Entry 8UNH (electron microscopy, 3.21 A resolution); this record covers chains E and A of the 8 polymer chains in the assembly.

Chain E:
Protein: Sliding-clamp-loader large subunit
From: Tequatrovirus T4
Reference sequence: P04526 (LOADL_BPT4); numbering as in UniProt (aligned over 1-319)
Chain sequence (319 residues; each row starts with the number of its first residue):
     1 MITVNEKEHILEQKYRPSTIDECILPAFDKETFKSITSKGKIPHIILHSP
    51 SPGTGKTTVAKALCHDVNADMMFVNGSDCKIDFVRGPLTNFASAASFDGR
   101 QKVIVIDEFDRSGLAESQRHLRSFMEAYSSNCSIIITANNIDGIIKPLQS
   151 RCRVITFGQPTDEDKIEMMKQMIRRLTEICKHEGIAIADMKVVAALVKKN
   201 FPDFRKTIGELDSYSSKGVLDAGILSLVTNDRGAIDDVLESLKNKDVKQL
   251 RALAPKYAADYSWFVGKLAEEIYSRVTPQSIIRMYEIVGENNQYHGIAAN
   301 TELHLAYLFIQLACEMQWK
Bound ions: Mg2+: T57 (together with ATP-gamma-S)
Ligand contacts: ATP-gamma-S (AGS; phosphothiophosphoric acid-adenylate ester): E12, Q13, Y15, R16, P17, C23, I24, L25, P52, G53, T54, G55, K56, T57, T58, E108, N139, M172, R175, F204, R205, I208, R232
UniProt features mapped onto this chain:
  - binding site (ATP): E12 to Y15, I24, G53 to T58, R205

Chain A:
Protein: Sliding-clamp-loader small subunit
From: Tequatrovirus T4
Reference sequence: P04527 (LOADS_BPT4); residue numbers follow UniProt; this construct covers 1-187
Chain sequence (187 residues; row label = number of the first residue in the row):
     1 MSLFKDDIQLNEHQVAWYSKDWTAVQSAADSFKEKAENEFFEIIGAINNK
    51 TKCSIAQKDYSKFMVENALSQFPECMPAVYAMNLIGSGLSDEAHFNYLMA
   101 AVPRGKRYGKWAKLVEDSTEVLIIKLLAKRYQVNTNDAINYKSILTKNGK
   151 LPLVLKELKGLVTDDFLKEVTKNVKEQKQLKKLALEW

Interface between chain E and chain A:
Contacting residue pairs (51; chain E residue first):
  E8(E) with R130(A), salt bridge
  H9(E) with V154(A); E157(A), salt bridge
  I10(E) with Y131(A), hydrophobic; Y141(A), hydrophobic; L145(A), hydrophobic
  E12(E) with Y141(A), hydrogen bond
  Q13(E) with Y131(A), hydrogen bond (side chain-backbone); Y141(A)
  F73(E) with Q132(A), hydrogen bond (backbone-side chain)
  N75(E) with Q132(A); V133(A)
  E108(E) with N134(A)
  R205(E) with D137(A), salt bridge; Y141(A)
  D212(E) with I144(A); N148(A)
  S213(E) with I144(A); N148(A)
  S215(E) with N148(A), hydrogen bond
  S216(E) with K147(A); N148(A), hydrogen bond (backbone-side chain)
  R232(E) with N136(A); D137(A)
  V247(E) with P73(A), hydrophobic
  R251(E) with S70(A), hydrogen bond
  P255(E) with E120(A)
  K256(E) with I139(A)
  Y257(E) with N136(A)
  A259(E) with K125(A); T135(A)
  D260(E) with T135(A), hydrogen bond
  W263(E) with N136(A)
  Y294(E) with Y80(A); L84(A), hydrophobic
  I297(E) with L84(A)
  A298(E) with N83(A); L84(A), hydrophobic
  A299(E) with N83(A), hydrogen bond (backbone-side chain); K172(A)
  N300(E) with F63(A); N83(A), hydrogen bond (backbone-side chain)
  L303(E) with E66(A); S70(A); M76(A); N83(A)
  H304(E) with Y80(A); N83(A); L84(A)
  Y307(E) with Y80(A), hydrophobic
  I310(E) with M76(A), hydrophobic
Other interface residues (no listed pair), chain E (37 interface residues in all): K7, D107, R111, Y214, E302, A306
Other interface residues (no listed pair), chain A (37 interface residues in all): N67, Q71, P77, V79, S87, D117, V121, I124, G149, L153

Summary:
Chain E and chain A each contribute 37 residues to their interface; the contacts include 9 hydrogen bonds and
3 salt bridges. Polar pairs include E8(E)-R130(A), H9(E)-E157(A) and R205(E)-D137(A). Ligands of chain E:
ATP-gamma-S. From UniProt: 12 ATP-binding residues on chain E.
Here chain E is Sliding-clamp-loader large subunit and chain A is Sliding-clamp-loader small subunit, both
from Tequatrovirus T4. Entry 8UNH (Cryo-EM structure of T4 Bacteriophage Clamp Loader with Sliding Clamp) was
determined by electron microscopy, deposited together with 8UH7, 8UK9 and 8UNF.
